Entry 5UAN (X-ray diffraction, 3.51 A resolution); this record covers chains A and B of the 6 polymer chains in the assembly.

# Chain A
Name: Retinoic acid receptor RXR-alpha
Organism: Homo sapiens
UniProtKB: P19793 (RXRA_HUMAN); residues 98-462 here = UniProt positions 98-462
Chain sequence (365 residues; numbered 98 to 462; the number before each row is that of its first residue):
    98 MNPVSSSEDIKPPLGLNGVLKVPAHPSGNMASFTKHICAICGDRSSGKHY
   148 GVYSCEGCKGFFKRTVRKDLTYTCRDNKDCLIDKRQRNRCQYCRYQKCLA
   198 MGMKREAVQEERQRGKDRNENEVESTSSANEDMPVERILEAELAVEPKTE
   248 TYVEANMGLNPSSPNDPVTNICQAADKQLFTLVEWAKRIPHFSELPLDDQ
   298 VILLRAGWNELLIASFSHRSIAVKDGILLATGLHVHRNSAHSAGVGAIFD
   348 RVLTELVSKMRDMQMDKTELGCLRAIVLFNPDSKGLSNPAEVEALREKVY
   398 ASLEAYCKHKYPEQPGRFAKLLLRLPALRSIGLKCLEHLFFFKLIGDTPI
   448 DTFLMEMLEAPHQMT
Unresolved in the structure: 98-132, 167-176, 186, 210-225, 244-263, 458-462
Ion coordination: Zn2+ site 1: Cys-135, Cys-138, Cys-152, Cys-155; Zn2+ site 2: Cys-177, Cys-187
Residues lining bound ligands: (9cis)-retinoic acid (9CR): Ile-268, Cys-269, Ala-271, Ala-272, Gln-275, Trp-305, Asn-306, Leu-309, Ile-310, Phe-313, Arg-316, Leu-325, Leu-326, Ala-327, Val-342, Ile-345, Cys-432, His-435, Leu-436
UniProt features mapped onto this chain:
  - DNA-binding region: Cys-135 to Met-200 (Nuclear receptor)
  - zinc finger (NR C4-type): Cys-135 to Cys-155, Cys-171 to Cys-195
  - region: Lys-160 to Lys-165 (Nuclear localization signal), Lys-201 to Ser-224 (Hinge), Arg-348 to Gly-368 (Required for nuclear export)
  - binding site (Zn(2+)): Cys-135, Cys-138, Cys-152, Cys-155, Cys-171, Cys-177, Cys-187, Cys-190
  - binding site (9-cis-retinoate): Arg-316, Ala-327
  - binding site (all-trans-retinoate): Arg-316, Ala-327
  - modified residue: Ser-129 (Phosphoserine), Lys-145 (N6-acetyllysine), Ser-259 (Phosphoserine), Ser-260 (Phosphoserine)
  - cross-link: Lys-108 (Glycyl lysine isopeptide (Lys-Gly) (interchain with G-Cter in SUMO))
  - mutagenesis: His-133 to Lys-156 (Abolishes acetylation by EP300), Lys-145 (K145R: Abolishes acetylation by EP300, DNA binding and transcriptional activity. Impairs interaction with EP300), Phe-158 to Phe-159 (Abolishes nuclear export), Lys-160 to Lys-165 (Abolishes nuclear localization and transcriptional activity), Gln-206 to Asn-216 (No impact on acetylation by EP300), Val-280 (V280A: Abolished ubiquitination and degradation by UBR5), Glu-352 to Thr-462 (No impact on acetylation by EP300), Met-357 to Met-360 (Abolishes nuclear export), Leu-418 to Leu-430 (Abolishes nuclear localization), Glu-434 (E434N/Q/K/A: As a heterodimer with NR1H4, impairs interaction with coactivator NCOA1. Impairs transcriptional activity)

# Chain B
Name: Retinoic acid receptor beta
Organism: Homo sapiens
UniProtKB: P10826 (RARB_HUMAN); residues 73-448 here correspond to UniProt positions 80-455 (UniProt number = residue number + 7)
Chain sequence (397 residues; numbered 52 to 448; the number before each row is that of its first residue):
    52 MGSSHHHHHHSSGLVPRGSHMPPPRVYKPCFVCQDKSSGYHYGVSACEGC
   102 KGFFRRSIQKNMIYTCHRDKNCVINKVTRNRCQYCRLQKCFEVGMSKESV
   152 RNDRNKKKKETSKQECTESYEMTAELDDLTEKIRKAHQETFPSLCQLGKY
   202 TTNSSADHRVRLDLGLWDKFSELATKCIIKIVEFAKRLPGFTGLTIADQI
   252 TLLKAACLDILILRICTRYTPEQDTMTFSDGLTLNRTQMHNAGFGPLTDL
   302 VFTFANQLLPLEMDDTETGLLSAICLICGDRQDLEEPTKVDKLQEPLLEA
   352 LKIYIRKRRPSKPHMFPKILMKITDLRSISAKGAERVITLKMEIPGSMPP
   402 LIQEMLENSEGHEPLTPSSSGNTAEHSPSISPSSVENSGVSQSPLVQ
Unresolved in the structure: 52-79, 153-173, 409-448
Differences from the reference sequence: initiating methionine (52); expression tag (53-72)
Ion coordination: Zn2+ site 1: Cys-81, Cys-84, Cys-98, Cys-101; Zn2+ site 2: Cys-117, Cys-123, Cys-133, Cys-136
Residues lining bound ligands: retinoic acid (REA): Phe-192, Trp-218, Phe-221, Leu-224, Ala-225, Cys-228, Leu-259, Leu-262, Ile-263, Ile-266, Phe-279, Ser-280, Gly-294, Phe-295, Leu-298, Gly-384, Val-388, Leu-391, Ile-403, Leu-407
UniProt features mapped onto this chain:
  - DNA-binding region: Cys-81 to Met-146 (Nuclear receptor)
  - zinc finger (NR C4-type): Cys-81 to Cys-101, Cys-117 to Cys-141
  - region: Ser-147 to Ala-175 (Hinge)
Reported in the primary citation:
  - contacts within the chain: Asn-112/Arg-359 (hydrogen bond), Ile-114/Arg-359
  - mutagenesis - E99A, R106A: abolished signaling in response to DR1
  - mutagenesis - E99A (Kd 80 nM): decreased binding to DR1
  - mutagenesis - E99A (Kd 143 nM): decreased binding to DR5

# How chain A and chain B interact
Contacting residue pairs (34):
  Glu-207(A) / Val-128(B)
  Glu-207(A) / Arg-132(B)  salt bridge
  Arg-209(A) / Asn-131(B)  hydrogen bond
  Arg-348(A) / Gln-333(B)
  Glu-352(A) / Asp-331(B)
  Glu-352(A) / Gln-333(B)
  Lys-356(A) / Gly-330(B)  hydrogen bond (side chain-backbone)
  Lys-356(A) / Asp-331(B)  salt bridge
  Lys-356(A) / Asp-342(B)  salt bridge
  Glu-394(A) / His-365(B)
  Glu-394(A) / Lys-369(B)  salt bridge
  Tyr-397(A) / Pro-368(B)  hydrophobic
  Tyr-397(A) / Met-372(B)
  Glu-401(A) / Lys-353(B)  salt bridge
  Glu-401(A) / Arg-357(B)  salt bridge
  Pro-412(A) / Glu-350(B)
  Gly-413(A) / Glu-350(B)
  Phe-415(A) / Pro-368(B)  hydrophobic
  Ala-416(A) / Leu-349(B)  hydrophobic
  Ala-416(A) / Phe-367(B)  hydrophobic
  Ala-416(A) / Leu-371(B)
  Lys-417(A) / Glu-346(B)  salt bridge
  Lys-417(A) / Leu-349(B)
  Leu-419(A) / Pro-368(B)  hydrophobic
  Leu-419(A) / Met-372(B)
  Leu-420(A) / Gln-345(B)
  Arg-421(A) / Asp-331(B)  salt bridge
  Leu-422(A) / Met-372(B)  hydrophobic
  Pro-423(A) / Ile-374(B)  hydrophobic
  Pro-423(A) / Thr-375(B)
  Pro-423(A) / Arg-378(B)
  Arg-426(A) / Thr-375(B)
  Arg-426(A) / Asp-376(B)  salt bridge
  Leu-430(A) / Ser-379(B)
Interface residues without a listed pair, chain A (23 interface residues in all): Asp-379, Glu-390, Ala-424
Interface residues without a listed pair, chain B (25 interface residues in all): Gln-308

# Overview
The interface between chain A and chain B involves 23 residues on one side and 25 on the other, with 2
hydrogen bonds and 9 salt bridges. Polar contacts include Glu-207(A)/Arg-132(B), Lys-356(A)/Asp-331(B) and
Lys-356(A)/Asp-342(B). The paper reports that E99A and R106A of chain B abolish signaling in response to DR1;
contacts within the chain involving Asn-112(B), Arg-359(B) and Ile-114(B).
Here chain A is Retinoic acid receptor RXR-alpha and chain B is Retinoic acid receptor beta, both from Homo
sapiens. Entry 5UAN (Crystal structure of multi-domain RAR-beta-RXR-alpha heterodimer on DNA) was determined
by X-ray diffraction.
